Entry 5F1S (X-ray diffraction, 1.75 A resolution); this record covers chain A.

[Chain A]
Protein: polymeric Immunoglobulin Receptor
From: Oncorhynchus mykiss
Sequence (219 residues; row label = number of the first residue in the row):
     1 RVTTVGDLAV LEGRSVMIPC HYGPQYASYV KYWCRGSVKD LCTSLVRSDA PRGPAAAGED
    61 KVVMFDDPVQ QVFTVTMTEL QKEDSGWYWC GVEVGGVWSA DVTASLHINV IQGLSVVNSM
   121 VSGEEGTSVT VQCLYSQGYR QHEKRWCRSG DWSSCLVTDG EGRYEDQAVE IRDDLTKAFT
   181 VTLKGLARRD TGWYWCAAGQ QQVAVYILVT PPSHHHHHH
Not modelled in the structure: 53-60, 215-219
Cystine bridges: Cys-20/Cys-90, Cys-34/Cys-42, Cys-133/Cys-196, Cys-147/Cys-155

[Overview]
Chain A is polymeric Immunoglobulin Receptor (Oncorhynchus mykiss); the structure, Crystal structure of the
teleost fish polymeric Ig receptor (pIgR) ectodomain, was determined by X-ray diffraction (same publication as
5D4K).
